Entry 8PKF (electron microscopy, 2.37 A resolution); this record covers chains A and B of the 6 polymer chains in the assembly.

# Chain A (and B)
Molecule: Transthyretin
Source organism: Homo sapiens
Notes: engineered mutation(s): G47E; chain B of this document is another copy of the same molecule, construct and numbering; everything in this record applies to it too
Reference sequence: P02766 (TTHY_HUMAN); residues 1-127 here correspond to UniProt positions 21-147 (UniProt number = residue number + 20)
Chain sequence (127 residues; numbered 1 to 127; the number before each row is that of its first residue):
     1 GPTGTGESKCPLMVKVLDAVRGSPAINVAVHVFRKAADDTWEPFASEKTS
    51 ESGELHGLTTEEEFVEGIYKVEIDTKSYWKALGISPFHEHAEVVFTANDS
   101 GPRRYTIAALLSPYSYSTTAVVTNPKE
Disordered / not traced: 1-10, 36-56, 124-127
Construct notes: variant Glu47 (Gly67 in P02766)
UniProt features mapped onto this chain:
  - binding site (L-thyroxine): Lys15, Glu54, Ser117
  - modified residue: Cys10 (Sulfocysteine), Glu42 (4-carboxyglutamate), Ser52 (Phosphoserine)
  - glycosylation: Asn98 (N-linked (GlcNAc...) asparagine)

# Chain A / chain B interface
Pairs across the interface (222; chain A residue first):
  Pro11(A) with Pro11(B)
  Leu12(A) with Pro11(B), hydrogen bond (backbone-backbone); Leu12(B); Met13(B), hydrogen bond (backbone-backbone)
  Met13(A) with Met13(B)
  Val14(A) with Met13(B), hydrogen bond (backbone-backbone); Val14(B); Lys15(B), hydrogen bond (backbone-backbone)
  Lys15(A) with Lys15(B)
  Val16(A) with Lys15(B), hydrogen bond (backbone-backbone); Val16(B); Leu17(B), hydrogen bond (backbone-backbone)
  Leu17(A) with Leu17(B)
  Asp18(A) with Lys15(B); Asp18(B), hydrogen bond (backbone-backbone); Ala19(B), hydrogen bond (backbone-backbone)
  Ala19(A) with Ala19(B)
  Val20(A) with Leu17(B), hydrophobic; Ala19(B), hydrogen bond (backbone-backbone); Val20(B); Arg21(B), hydrogen bond (backbone-backbone)
  Arg21(A) with Arg21(B)
  Gly22(A) with Arg21(B), hydrogen bond (backbone-backbone); Gly22(B); Ser23(B); Pro24(B)
  Ser23(A) with Gly22(B); Ser23(B), hydrogen bond (side chain-backbone); Pro24(B); Ser115(B); Tyr116(B)
  Pro24(A) with Pro24(B); Ala25(B), hydrogen bond (backbone-backbone)
  Ala25(A) with Ala25(B); Pro113(B)
  Ile26(A) with Ala25(B), hydrogen bond (backbone-backbone); Ile26(B); Asn27(B), hydrogen bond (backbone-backbone); Pro113(B)
  Asn27(A) with Asn27(B), hydrogen bond; Leu111(B), hydrogen bond (side chain-backbone); Pro113(B)
  Val28(A) with Leu17(B), hydrophobic; Asn27(B), hydrogen bond (backbone-backbone); Val28(B); Ala29(B), hydrogen bond (backbone-backbone)
  Ala29(A) with Ala29(B)
  Val30(A) with Ala29(B), hydrogen bond (backbone-backbone); Val30(B); His31(B), hydrogen bond (backbone-backbone)
  His31(A) with His31(B), hydrogen bond
  Val32(A) with Leu12(B), hydrophobic; Val14(B), hydrophobic; His31(B), hydrogen bond (backbone-backbone); Val32(B); Phe33(B), hydrogen bond (backbone-backbone)
  Phe33(A) with Phe33(B)
  Arg34(A) with Phe33(B), hydrogen bond (backbone-backbone); Arg34(B); Lys35(B), hydrogen bond (backbone-backbone)
  Gly57(A) with Gly57(B), hydrogen bond (backbone-backbone); Leu58(B), hydrogen bond (backbone-backbone)
  Leu58(A) with Leu58(B), hydrogen bond (backbone-backbone)
  Thr59(A) with Leu58(B), hydrogen bond (backbone-backbone); Thr59(B); Thr60(B), hydrogen bond (backbone-backbone)
  Thr60(A) with Thr60(B)
  Glu61(A) with Thr60(B), hydrogen bond (backbone-backbone); Glu61(B); Glu62(B), hydrogen bond (backbone-backbone)
  Glu62(A) with Glu62(B)
  Glu63(A) with Glu62(B), hydrogen bond (backbone-backbone); Glu63(B)
  Phe64(A) with Glu61(B); Glu63(B), hydrogen bond (backbone-backbone); Phe64(B); Val65(B), hydrogen bond (backbone-backbone)
  Val65(A) with Val65(B)
  Glu66(A) with Val65(B), hydrogen bond (backbone-backbone); Glu66(B); Gly67(B), hydrogen bond (backbone-backbone)
  Gly67(A) with Gly67(B), hydrogen bond (backbone-backbone); Ile68(B), hydrogen bond (backbone-backbone)
  Ile68(A) with Ile68(B); Tyr69(B), hydrogen bond (backbone-backbone)
  Tyr69(A) with Asn27(B), hydrogen bond (side chain-backbone); Ala29(B); Tyr69(B), hydrophobic
  Lys70(A) with Tyr69(B); Lys70(B); Val71(B), hydrogen bond (backbone-backbone)
  Val71(A) with Val71(B); Leu111(B), hydrophobic
  Glu72(A) with Lys70(B), salt bridge; Val71(B), hydrogen bond (backbone-backbone); Glu72(B); Ile73(B), hydrogen bond (backbone-backbone); Thr75(B)
  Ile73(A) with Ile73(B)
  Asp74(A) with Ile73(B), hydrogen bond (backbone-backbone); Asp74(B), hydrogen bond (backbone-backbone); Lys76(B), salt bridge
  Thr75(A) with Asp74(B), hydrogen bond (backbone-backbone); Thr75(B); Lys76(B), hydrogen bond (backbone-backbone)
  Lys76(A) with Lys76(B)
  Ser77(A) with Lys76(B), hydrogen bond (backbone-backbone); Ser77(B); Tyr78(B), hydrogen bond (backbone-backbone)
  Tyr78(A) with Tyr78(B); Trp79(B), hydrogen bond (backbone-backbone)
  Trp79(A) with Trp79(B); Phe95(B)
  Lys80(A) with Trp79(B), hydrogen bond (backbone-backbone); Lys80(B); Ala81(B), hydrogen bond (backbone-backbone)
  Ala81(A) with Leu58(B); Ala81(B), hydrogen bond (backbone-backbone); Leu82(B)
  Leu82(A) with Trp79(B); Leu82(B), hydrogen bond (backbone-backbone); Gly83(B), hydrogen bond (backbone-backbone); Pro86(B)
  Gly83(A) with Leu58(B); Gly83(B)
  Ile84(A) with Leu58(B); Gly83(B); Ile84(B); Ser85(B), hydrogen bond (backbone-backbone); Pro86(B)
  Ser85(A) with Ser85(B); Pro86(B); His88(B)
  Pro86(A) with Pro86(B)
  Phe87(A) with Trp79(B), hydrophobic; Pro86(B), hydrogen bond (backbone-backbone); Phe87(B), hydrogen bond (backbone-backbone)
  His88(A) with Phe87(B); His88(B), hydrogen bond (backbone-backbone)
  Glu89(A) with His88(B), hydrogen bond (backbone-backbone); Glu89(B); His90(B), hydrogen bond (backbone-backbone)
  His90(A) with His90(B); Ala91(B)
  Ala91(A) with Ala91(B)
  Glu92(A) with Ala91(B), hydrogen bond (backbone-backbone); Glu92(B); Val93(B), hydrogen bond (backbone-backbone)
  Val93(A) with Val93(B)
  Val94(A) with Val93(B), hydrogen bond (backbone-backbone); Val94(B); Phe95(B), hydrogen bond (backbone-backbone)
  Phe95(A) with Phe95(B), hydrophobic
  Thr96(A) with Phe95(B), hydrogen bond (backbone-backbone); Thr96(B); Ala97(B), hydrogen bond (backbone-backbone)
  Ala97(A) with Ala97(B)
  Asn98(A) with Ala97(B), hydrogen bond (backbone-backbone); Asn98(B), hydrogen bond; Asp99(B), hydrogen bond (backbone-backbone)
  Asp99(A) with Asp99(B)
  Ser100(A) with Asp99(B), hydrogen bond (backbone-backbone); Ser100(B), hydrogen bond (backbone-side chain)
  Gly101(A) with Asp99(B); Ser100(B); Gly101(B)
  Pro102(A) with Gly101(B); Pro102(B); Arg103(B)
  Arg103(A) with Asp74(B), salt bridge; Asp99(B), salt bridge; Gly101(B); Arg103(B)
  Arg104(A) with Arg103(B), hydrogen bond (backbone-backbone); Arg104(B); Tyr105(B), hydrogen bond (backbone-backbone)
  Tyr105(A) with Asp74(B), hydrogen bond; Tyr105(B)
  Thr106(A) with Tyr105(B), hydrogen bond (backbone-backbone); Thr106(B); Ile107(B), hydrogen bond (backbone-backbone)
  Ile107(A) with Ile107(B); Leu110(B), hydrophobic
  Ala108(A) with Ile107(B), hydrogen bond (backbone-backbone); Ala108(B)
  Ala109(A) with Ala108(B), hydrogen bond (backbone-backbone); Ala109(B); Leu110(B), hydrogen bond (backbone-backbone); Ser112(B), hydrogen bond (backbone-side chain)
  Leu110(A) with Leu110(B); Ser112(B)
  Leu111(A) with Leu110(B), hydrogen bond (backbone-backbone); Leu111(B); Ser112(B), hydrogen bond (backbone-side chain)
  Ser112(A) with Ser112(B), hydrogen bond (backbone-side chain)
  Pro113(A) with Ser112(B); Pro113(B)
  Tyr114(A) with Ala109(B); Ser112(B); Pro113(B), hydrogen bond (backbone-backbone); Tyr114(B); Ser115(B), hydrogen bond (backbone-backbone); Ser117(B); Thr119(B), hydrogen bond
  Ser115(A) with Ser115(B)
  Tyr116(A) with Ser115(B), hydrogen bond (backbone-backbone); Tyr116(B)
  Ser117(A) with Tyr116(B); Ser117(B), hydrogen bond (backbone-side chain); Thr118(B), hydrogen bond (backbone-backbone)
  Thr118(A) with Thr118(B)
  Thr119(A) with Ala108(B); Thr118(B), hydrogen bond (backbone-backbone); Thr119(B); Ala120(B), hydrogen bond (backbone-backbone)
  Ala120(A) with Ala120(B)
  Val121(A) with Thr106(B); Ala120(B), hydrogen bond (backbone-backbone); Val121(B); Val122(B), hydrogen bond (backbone-backbone)
  Val122(A) with Val122(B)
  Thr123(A) with Val122(B), hydrogen bond (backbone-backbone)
Interface residues without a listed pair, chain A (92 interface residues in all): Lys35
Interface residues without a listed pair, chain B (92 interface residues in all): Thr123

# Overview
Chain A and chain B each contribute 92 residues to their interface; the contacts include 97 hydrogen bonds and
4 salt bridges. Polar contacts include Glu72(A)-Lys70(B), Asp74(A)-Lys76(B) and Arg103(A)-Asp74(B). UniProt
lists 3 L-thyroxine-binding residues on chain A.
Chain A and chain B are both Transthyretin (Homo sapiens); the structure, ATTRG47E amyloid fibril from
hereditary ATTR amloidosis, was determined by electron microscopy (same publication as 8PKE and 8PKG).
